1RAG - chains C and D of the 4 polymer chains in the assembly; structure by X-ray diffraction, 2.50 A resolution.

== Chain C ==
Name: Aspartate carbamoyltransferase catalytic chain
From: Escherichia coli
Notes: EC 2.1.3.2
UniProt: P0A786 (PYRB_ECOLI); residues 1-310 here correspond to UniProt positions 2-311 (UniProt number = residue number + 1)
Sequence (310 residues; numbered 1 to 310; the number before each row is that of its first residue):
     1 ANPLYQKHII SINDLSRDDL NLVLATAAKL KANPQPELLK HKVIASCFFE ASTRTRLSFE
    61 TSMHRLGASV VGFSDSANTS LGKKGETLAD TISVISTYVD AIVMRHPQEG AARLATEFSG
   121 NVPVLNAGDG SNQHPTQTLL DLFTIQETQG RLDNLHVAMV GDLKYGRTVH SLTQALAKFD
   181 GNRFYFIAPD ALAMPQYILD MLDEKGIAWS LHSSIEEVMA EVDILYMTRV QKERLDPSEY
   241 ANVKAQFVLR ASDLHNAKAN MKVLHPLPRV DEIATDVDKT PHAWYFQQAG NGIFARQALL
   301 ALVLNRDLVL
Swiss-Prot annotation at these positions:
  - binding site (carbamoyl phosphate): R54, T55, R105, H134, Q137, L267, P268
  - binding site (L-aspartate): K84, R167, R229

== Chain D ==
Name: Aspartate carbamoyltransferase regulatory chain
From: Escherichia coli
UniProt: P0A7F3 (PYRI_ECOLI); residue numbers follow UniProt; this construct covers 1-153
Sequence (153 residues; numbered 1 to 153; the number before each row is that of its first residue):
     1 MTHDNKLQVE AIKRGTVIDH IPAQIGFKLL SLFKLTETDQ RITIGLNLPS GEMGRKDLIK
    61 IENTFLSEDQ VDQLALYAPQ ATVNRIDNYE VVGKSRPSLP ERIDNVLVCP NSNCISHAEP
   121 VSSSFAVRKR ANDIALKCKY CEKEFSHNVV LAN
Metal / ion sites: Zn2+: C109, C114, C138, C141
Small-molecule neighbours: CTP (cytidine-5'-triphosphate): E10, A11, I12, V17, D19, E52, K60, T82, N84, I86, Y89, E90, V91, K94
Swiss-Prot annotation at these positions:
  - binding site (Zn(2+)): C109, C114, C138, C141

== Chain C / chain D interface ==
Contacting residue pairs (30):
  S11(C) with E142(D), hydrogen bond
  T87(C) with E119(D)
  L88(C) with E119(D), hydrogen bond (backbone-side chain)
  A89(C) with E119(D), hydrogen bond (backbone-side chain); P120(D), hydrophobic
  P107(C) with N113(D), hydrogen bond (backbone-side chain)
  Q108(C) with N113(D); C114(D); I115(D)
  E109(C) with N111(D), hydrogen bond; N113(D), hydrogen bond; C114(D); I115(D), hydrogen bond (backbone-backbone); C141(D)
  G110(C) with I115(D); Y140(D)
  A111(C) with I115(D)
  R113(C) with K139(D), hydrogen bond (side chain-backbone); Y140(D); E142(D), salt bridge
  L114(C) with E119(D); V121(D), hydrophobic; Y140(D)
  E117(C) with V121(D); K139(D), salt bridge; Y140(D), hydrogen bond
  S131(C) with K143(D), hydrogen bond (backbone-side chain)
  N132(C) with Y140(D), hydrogen bond (side chain-backbone); C141(D), hydrogen bond (side chain-backbone); E142(D), hydrogen bond
Other interface residues (no listed pair), chain C (17 interface residues in all): N13, H106, Q133

== Summary ==
17 residues of chain C and 12 residues of chain D are in contact; the contacts include 13 hydrogen bonds and 2
salt bridges. Among the polar pairs are R113(C)-E142(D), E117(C)-K139(D) and S11(C)-E142(D). Ligands of chain
D: CTP.
Chain C is Aspartate carbamoyltransferase catalytic chain and chain D is Aspartate carbamoyltransferase
regulatory chain, both from Escherichia coli; the structure, Crystal structure of ctp-ligated T state
aspartate transcarbamoylase at 2.5 angstroms resolution: implications for atcase mutants ..., was determined
by X-ray diffraction, deposited together with 1RAA, 1RAB, 1RAC, 1RAD, 1RAE, 1RAF, 1RAH and 1RAI.
